8V3W - chains y and b of the 63 polymer chains in the assembly; structure by electron microscopy, 2.90 A resolution.

== Chain y ==
Name: Tube tail (CD1367)
Source organism: Clostridioides difficile
Reference sequence: A0A031WFY8 (A0A031WFY8_CLODI); residues 1-140 here = UniProt positions 1-140
Amino-acid sequence (140 residues; each row starts with the number of its first residue):
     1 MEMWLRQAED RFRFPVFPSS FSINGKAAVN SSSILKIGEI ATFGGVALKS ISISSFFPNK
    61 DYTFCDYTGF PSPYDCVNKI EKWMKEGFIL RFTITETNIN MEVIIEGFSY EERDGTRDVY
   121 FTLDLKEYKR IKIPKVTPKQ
Not modelled in the structure: 139-140

== Chain b ==
Name: Hub-Hydrolase (CD1368)
Source organism: Clostridioides difficile
Reference sequence: A0A1X9K255 (A0A1X9K255_CLODI); residues 73-581 here correspond to UniProt positions 1-509 (UniProt number = residue number - 72)
Amino-acid sequence (581 residues; row label = number of the first residue in the row):
     1 MIKIWVHIKN GSIYDITDIV DKVSWSGDYK SPSRTLEFSI IQSSFDNVFQ QIDIPIASTV
    61 CFYVDEKELF RGMIINRSKD SSSNEISFVS KDMGFLLTQS EVSYNFKDKL VEDIAKQVFA
   121 ENRLSVGIIA KTNVKYTKMF IGVNGYDTIM SAYTEASKKT KKKYMIEANL DKFNVIEKGT
   181 VTLSVMFEEG FNIINTTFSE SMENVKNKVI VVDQYGSKIS EKIDNEIFKE VNVIMQKVIQ
   241 QQENQDVDID SEFNGIEKSC SLKGYGDVSC ITGRGVKVKD SYTKLVGLFY IDTDKHTWQN
   301 GEYQIELELN FQNLMDEKSA GQDEPKEESN LGGEDYAGGK EFTAEFTAYC PRKEEGGDTD
   361 CRKKKLDPSK KTCAAPMVGK YEQTYYTKEF LNKHPLLNYG DEIQVITGVS GRDGVYKVND
   421 VGPAITIEKN GTYHIDILFG NVEEASKFGR RKGKIIIGGY SGNVSDKAKI VISEAKKHLG
   481 KPYKWGGNGP SSFDCSGLMV YCFKKVNVSL PRTSNQQSKK GKKVEQKNLQ AGDLVFFHNP
   541 VSHVGLYIGN GEFLHAPQKG DVVKISKLSS RRDFNTARRV L

== How chain y and chain b interact ==
Pairs across the interface - 34 pairs, chain y then chain b:
  Asn30(y) - Asn300(b)  hydrogen bond (side chain-backbone)
  Ser32(y) - Tyr265(b)
  Ser32(y) - Glu302(b)
  Ser32(y) - Gln304(b)
  Ser33(y) - Ile194(b)
  Ile34(y) - Glu189(b)
  Ile34(y) - Phe191(b)
  Ile34(y) - Ile193(b)
  Leu35(y) - Glu189(b)
  Leu35(y) - Gly190(b)
  Leu35(y) - Ile193(b)  hydrogen bond (backbone-backbone)
  Leu35(y) - Ile194(b)
  Lys36(y) - Glu189(b)
  Ile37(y) - Gly190(b)
  Ile40(y) - Tyr265(b)
  Phe43(y) - Asn300(b)
  Gly44(y) - Asn300(b)
  Tyr128(y) - Asp46(b)  hydrogen bond
  Tyr128(y) - Val48(b)
  Tyr128(y) - Phe49(b)
  Lys129(y) - Phe49(b)
  Arg130(y) - Val48(b)
  Ile131(y) - Phe49(b)  hydrophobic
  Ile131(y) - Gln51(b)
  Lys132(y) - Ile19(b)
  Ile133(y) - Gln51(b)
  Pro134(y) - Asp15(b)
  Pro134(y) - Gln51(b)
  Pro134(y) - Ile52(b)  hydrophobic
  Val136(y) - Ser12(b)
  Val136(y) - Ile13(b)
  Val136(y) - Tyr14(b)  hydrophobic
  Thr137(y) - Trp5(b)
  Thr137(y) - Ile13(b)  hydrogen bond (backbone-backbone)
Interface residues without a listed pair, chain y (21 interface residues in all): Thr42, Lys135
Interface residues without a listed pair, chain b (26 interface residues in all): Ile16, Ile41, Gln50, Asn195, Thr196, Gly301

== Overview ==
The interface between chain y and chain b involves 21 residues on one side and 26 on the other; the contacts
include 4 hydrogen bonds. Polar contacts include Asn30(y)-Asn300(b), Tyr128(y)-Asp46(b) and
Leu35(y)-Ile193(b).
Chain y is Tube tail (CD1367) and chain b is Hub-Hydrolase (CD1368), both from Clostridioides difficile; the
structure, CryoEM Structure of Diffocin - precontracted - Baseplate - focused refinement on triplex region,
was determined by electron microscopy (same publication as 8V3T, 8V3X, 8V3Z, 8V40, 8V41 and 8V43).
